5XF8 - chains 3 and 7 of the 7 polymer chains in the assembly; structure by electron microscopy, 7.10 A resolution (low resolution: residue-level contacts below are approximate; hydrogen-bond / salt-bridge calls are withheld).

Chain 3:
Protein: DNA replication licensing factor MCM3
From: Saccharomyces cerevisiae (strain ATCC 204508 / S288c)
Notes: EC 3.6.4.12
Reference sequence: P24279 (MCM3_YEAST); numbering as in UniProt (aligned over 1-971)
Chain sequence (997 residues; numbered -25 to 971; the number before each row is that of its first residue; numbers below 1 keep their minus sign (Met-25 is residue -25)):
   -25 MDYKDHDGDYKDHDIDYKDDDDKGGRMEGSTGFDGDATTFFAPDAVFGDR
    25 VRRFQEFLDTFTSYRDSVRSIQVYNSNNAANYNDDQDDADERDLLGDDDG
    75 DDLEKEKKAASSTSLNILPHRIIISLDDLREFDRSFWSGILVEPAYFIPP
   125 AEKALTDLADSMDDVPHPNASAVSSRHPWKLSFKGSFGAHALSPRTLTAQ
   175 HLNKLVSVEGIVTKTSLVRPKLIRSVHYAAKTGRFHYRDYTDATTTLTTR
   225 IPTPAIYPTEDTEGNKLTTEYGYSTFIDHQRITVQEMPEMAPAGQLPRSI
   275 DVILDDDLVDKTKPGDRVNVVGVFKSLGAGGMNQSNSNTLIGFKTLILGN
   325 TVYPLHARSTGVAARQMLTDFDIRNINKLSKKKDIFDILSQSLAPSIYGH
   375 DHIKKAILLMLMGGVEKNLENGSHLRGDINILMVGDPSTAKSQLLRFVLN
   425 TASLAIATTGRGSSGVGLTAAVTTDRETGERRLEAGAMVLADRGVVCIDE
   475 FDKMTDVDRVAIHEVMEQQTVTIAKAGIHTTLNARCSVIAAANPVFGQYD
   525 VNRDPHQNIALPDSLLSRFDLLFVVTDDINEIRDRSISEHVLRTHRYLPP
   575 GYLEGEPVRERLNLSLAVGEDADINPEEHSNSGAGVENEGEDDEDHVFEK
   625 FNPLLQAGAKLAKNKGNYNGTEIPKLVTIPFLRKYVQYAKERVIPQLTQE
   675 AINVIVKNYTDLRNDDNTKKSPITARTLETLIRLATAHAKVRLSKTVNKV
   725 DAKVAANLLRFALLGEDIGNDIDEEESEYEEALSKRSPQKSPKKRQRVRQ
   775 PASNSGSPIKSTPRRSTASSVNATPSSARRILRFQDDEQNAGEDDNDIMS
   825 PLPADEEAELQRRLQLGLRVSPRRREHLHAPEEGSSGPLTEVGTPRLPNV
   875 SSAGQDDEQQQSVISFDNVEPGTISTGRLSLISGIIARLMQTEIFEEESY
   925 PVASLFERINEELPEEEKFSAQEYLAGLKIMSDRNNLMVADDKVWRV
Not modelled in the structure: -25 to 12, 62-90, 142-150, 311-313, 334-337, 571-650, 739-971
Sequence notes: initiating methionine (-25); expression tag (-24 to 0)

Chain 7:
Protein: DNA replication licensing factor MCM7
From: Saccharomyces cerevisiae (strain ATCC 204508 / S288c)
Notes: EC 3.6.4.12
Reference sequence: P38132 (MCM7_YEAST); residues 1-845 here = UniProt positions 1-845
Chain sequence (845 residues; each row starts with the number of its first residue):
     1 MSAALPSIQLPVDYNNLFNEITDFLVTFKQDTLSSDATRNENEDENLDAE
    51 NIEQHLLEKGPKYMAMLQKVANRELNSVIIDLDDILQYQNEKFLQGTQAD
   101 DLVSAIQQNANHFTELFCRAIDNNMPLPTKEIDYKDDVLDVILNQRRLRN
   151 ERMLSDRTNEIRSENLMDTTMDPPSSMNDALREVVEDETELFPPNLTRRY
   201 FLYFKPLSQNCARRYRKKAISSKPLSVRQIKGDFLGQLITVRGIITRVSD
   251 VKPAVEVIAYTCDQCGYEVFQEVNSRTFTPLSECTSEECSQNQTKGQLFM
   301 STRASKFSAFQECKIQELSQQVPVGHIPRSLNIHVNGTLVRSLSPGDIVD
   351 VTGIFLPAPYTGFKALKAGLLTETYLEAQFVRQHKKKFASFSLTSDVEER
   401 VMELITSGDVYNRLAKSIAPEIYGNLDVKKALLLLLVGGVDKRVGDGMKI
   451 RGDINVCLMGDPGVAKSQLLKAICKISPRGVYTTGKGSSGVGLTAAVMKD
   501 PVTDEMILEGGALVLADNGICCIDEFDKMDESDRTAIHEVMEQQTISISK
   551 AGINTTLNARTSILAAANPLYGRYNPRLSPLDNINLPAALLSRFDILFLM
   601 LDIPSRDDDEKLAEHVTYVHMHNKQPDLDFTPVEPSKMREYIAYAKTKRP
   651 VMSEAVNDYVVQAYIRLRQDSKREMDSKFSFGQATPRTLLGIIRLSQALA
   701 KLRLADMVDIDDVEEALRLVRVSKESLYQETNKSKEDESPTTKIFTIIKK
   751 MLQETGKNTLSYENIVKTVRLRGFTMLQLSNCIQEYSYLNVWHLINEGNT
   801 LKFVDDGTMDTDQEDSLVSTPKLAPQTTASANVSAQDSDIDLQDA
Not modelled in the structure: 32-58, 127-193, 217-219, 384-393, 730-845

Chain 3 / chain 7 interface:
Pairs across the interface - 40 pairs, chain 3 then chain 7:
  Asn57(3) - Arg216(7)
  Gln60(3) - Gln209(7)
  Gln60(3) - Ala212(7)
  Gln60(3) - Arg213(7)
  Asp61(3) - Ala212(7)
  Asp61(3) - Arg213(7)
  Asp61(3) - Tyr215(7)
  Asp61(3) - Arg216(7)
  Arg193(3) - Leu371(7)
  Pro194(3) - Leu371(7)
  Pro194(3) - Thr372(7)
  Pro194(3) - Glu373(7)
  Lys195(3) - Leu371(7)
  Lys195(3) - Thr372(7)
  Leu196(3) - Leu371(7)
  Phe209(3) - Ser7(7)
  His210(3) - Pro6(7)
  Tyr211(3) - Leu5(7)
  Tyr211(3) - Pro6(7)
  Thr236(3) - Met1(7)
  Gly246(3) - Leu235(7)
  Leu393(3) - Asn623(7)
  Glu394(3) - Asn623(7)
  Thr448(3) - Phe363(7)
  Thr448(3) - Leu366(7)
  Asp449(3) - Leu366(7)
  Arg450(3) - Leu366(7)
  Glu451(3) - Leu366(7)
  Thr452(3) - Leu366(7)
  Thr452(3) - Lys367(7)
  Thr452(3) - Ala368(7)
  Gly453(3) - Leu366(7)
  Gly453(3) - Lys367(7)
  His503(3) - His326(7)
  His503(3) - Ile327(7)
  Thr504(3) - His326(7)
  Thr505(3) - His326(7)
  Val680(3) - Ala613(7)
  Arg687(3) - Pro604(7)
  Asn688(3) - Pro604(7)
Interface residues without a listed pair, chain 3 (28 interface residues in all): Glu454, Thr684
Interface residues without a listed pair, chain 7 (30 interface residues in all): Ile8, Gln108, Gly236, Pro328, Gly362, Gly369, Arg606, Asp609

Overview:
28 residues of chain 3 face 30 of chain 7 across their interface.
Chain 3 is DNA replication licensing factor MCM3 and chain 7 is DNA replication licensing factor MCM7, both
from Saccharomyces cerevisiae (strain ATCC 204508 / S288c); the structure, Cryo-EM structure of the
Cdt1-MCM2-7 complex in AMPPNP state, was determined by electron microscopy.
